9MJN - chains 7 and t of the 1996 polymer chains in the assembly; structure by electron microscopy, 12.70 A resolution (very low resolution: no residue pairs are listed; an interface is given only as per-side residue counts).

[Chain 7]
Protein: Tail sheath protein
Organism: Pectobacterium phage phiTE
UniProt: K9L4E9 (K9L4E9_9CAUD); numbering as in UniProt (aligned over 1-473)
Sequence (473 residues; each row starts with the number of its first residue):
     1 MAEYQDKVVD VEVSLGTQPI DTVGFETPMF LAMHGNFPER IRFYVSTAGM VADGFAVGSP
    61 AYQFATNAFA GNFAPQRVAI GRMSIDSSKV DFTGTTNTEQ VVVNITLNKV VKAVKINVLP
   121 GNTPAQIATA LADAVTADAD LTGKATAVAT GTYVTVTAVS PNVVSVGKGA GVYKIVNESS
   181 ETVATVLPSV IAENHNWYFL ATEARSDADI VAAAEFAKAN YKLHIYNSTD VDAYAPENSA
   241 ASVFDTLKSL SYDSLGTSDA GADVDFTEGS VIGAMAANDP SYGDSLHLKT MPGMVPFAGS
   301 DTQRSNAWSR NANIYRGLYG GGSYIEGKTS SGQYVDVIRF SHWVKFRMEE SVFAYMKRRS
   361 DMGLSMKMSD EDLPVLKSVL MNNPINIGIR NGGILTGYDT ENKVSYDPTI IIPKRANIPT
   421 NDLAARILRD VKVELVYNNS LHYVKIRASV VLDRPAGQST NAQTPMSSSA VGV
Disordered / not traced: 1-15, 119-121, 139-143, 400-401, 456-458, 466-473

[Chain t]
Protein: PhiTE tail terminator protein
Organism: Pectobacterium phage phiTE
UniProt: K9L5Q6 (K9L5Q6_9CAUD); numbering as in UniProt (aligned over 1-235)
Sequence (235 residues; row label = number of the first residue in the row):
     1 MALPLDFTNS DVVMGALTKA VGRLCLDVTG YDVVEADETI PKPEGPYILV DLSLLTPLDW
    61 ATNEVVDEDG VVHTAHNYTA SYTLTAYRGK PHWALSRVHQ AFGLPFLREK YFPTGSPYAY
   121 SSTSNIARMR VPLNQQMFEN RARTIVTFNA TFVEKDLGTF EDIEHIIIGI DVDNPSGPPI
   181 GIGADYDKGV KPGGDDPGLP PKPNPPIVYH DAIAQVCMAT PVIDKPALIS DKTGE
Disordered / not traced: 1-3, 219-235

[How chain 7 and chain t interact]
At this resolution (13 A) residue pairs are not listed: 49 residues of chain 7 and 37 of chain t lie at the interface.

[Overview]
Chain 7 and chain t form an interface of 49 and 37 residues respectively.
Chain 7 is Tail sheath protein and chain t is PhiTE tail terminator protein, both from Pectobacterium phage
phiTE; the structure, Near complete virion structure of bacteriophage PhiTE, was determined by electron
microscopy together with 9CB9, 9CBA, 9CC7, 9CUL and 9CUY from the same study.
